PDB entry 7YOZ | electron microscopy, 4.30 A resolution (low resolution: residue-level contacts below are approximate; hydrogen-bond / salt-bridge calls are withheld) | chains A and B of the 10 polymer chains in the assembly

Chain A:
Molecule: Histone H3.1
From: Homo sapiens
Reference sequence: P68431 (H31_HUMAN); residues 1-135 here correspond to UniProt positions 2-136 (UniProt number = residue number + 1)
Chain sequence (139 residues; row label = number of the first residue in the row; numbers below 1 keep their minus sign (Gly-3 is residue -3)):
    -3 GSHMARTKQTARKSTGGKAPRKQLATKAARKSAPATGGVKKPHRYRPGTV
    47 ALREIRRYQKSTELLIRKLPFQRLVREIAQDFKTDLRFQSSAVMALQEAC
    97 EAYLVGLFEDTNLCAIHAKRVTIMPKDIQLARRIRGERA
Disordered / not traced: -3 to 58, 135
Sequence notes: expression tag (-3 to 0)
Curated features (UniProtKB/Swiss-Prot):
  - modified residue: Arg2 (Asymmetric dimethylarginine), Thr3 (Phosphothreonine), Lys4 (Allysine), Gln5 (5-glutamyl dopamine), Thr6 (Phosphothreonine), Arg8 (Citrulline), Lys9 (N6,N6,N6-trimethyllysine), Ser10 (ADP-ribosylserine), Thr11 (Phosphothreonine), Lys14 (N6-(2-hydroxyisobutyryl)lysine), Arg17 (Asymmetric dimethylarginine), Lys18 (N6-(2-hydroxyisobutyryl)lysine), Lys23 (N6-(2-hydroxyisobutyryl)lysine), Arg26 (Citrulline), Lys27 (N6,N6,N6-trimethyllysine), Ser28 (ADP-ribosylserine), Lys36 (N6,N6,N6-trimethyllysine), Lys37 (N6-methyllysine), Tyr41 (Phosphotyrosine), Lys56 (N6,N6,N6-trimethyllysine) and 8 more in UniProt
  - lipidation: Lys18 (N6-decanoyllysine)

Chain B:
Molecule: Histone H4
From: Homo sapiens
Reference sequence: P62805 (H4_HUMAN); residues 0-102 here correspond to UniProt positions 1-103 (UniProt number = residue number + 1)
Chain sequence (106 residues; row label = number of the first residue in the row; numbers below 1 keep their minus sign (Gly-3 is residue -3)):
    -3 GSHMSGRGKGGKGLGKGGAKRHRKVLRDNIQGITKPAIRRLARRGGVKRI
    47 SGLIYEETRGVLKVFLENVIRDAVTYTEHAKRKTVTAMDVVYALKRQGRT
    97 LYGFGG
Disordered / not traced: -3 to 22, 97-102
Sequence notes: expression tag (-3 to -1)
Curated features (UniProtKB/Swiss-Prot):
  - DNA-binding region: Lys16 to Lys20
  - modified residue: Ser1 (N-acetylserine), Arg3 (Asymmetric dimethylarginine), Lys5 (N6-(2-hydroxyisobutyryl)lysine), Lys8 (N6-(2-hydroxyisobutyryl)lysine), Lys12 (N6-(2-hydroxyisobutyryl)lysine), Lys16 (N6-(2-hydroxyisobutyryl)lysine), Lys20 (N6,N6,N6-trimethyllysine), Lys31 (N6-(2-hydroxyisobutyryl)lysine), Lys44 (N6-(2-hydroxyisobutyryl)lysine), Ser47 (Phosphoserine), Tyr51 (Phosphotyrosine), Lys59 (N6-(2-hydroxyisobutyryl)lysine), Lys77 (N6-(2-hydroxyisobutyryl)lysine), Lys79 (N6-(2-hydroxyisobutyryl)lysine), Thr80 (Phosphothreonine), Tyr88 (Phosphotyrosine), Lys91 (N6-(2-hydroxyisobutyryl)lysine)
  - cross-link (Glycyl lysine isopeptide (Lys-Gly)): Lys12 (interchain with G-Cter in SUMO2), Lys20 (interchain with G-Cter in SUMO2), Lys31 (interchain with G-Cter in SUMO2), Lys59 (interchain with G-Cter in SUMO2), Lys79 (interchain with G-Cter in SUMO2), Lys91 (interchain with G-Cter in SUMO2)

How chain A and chain B interact:
Pairs across the interface - 60 pairs, chain A then chain B:
  Leu61(A) - Ala33(B)
  Leu61(A) - Arg36(B)
  Leu61(A) - Leu37(B)
  Leu61(A) - Arg40(B)
  Ile62(A) - Ile29(B)
  Pro66(A) - Gly28(B)
  Leu70(A) - Asn25(B)
  Leu70(A) - Leu62(B)
  Val71(A) - Ile66(B)
  Glu73(A) - Asn25(B)
  Ile74(A) - Leu62(B)
  Ile74(A) - Ile66(B)
  Ala75(A) - Ile66(B)
  Phe78(A) - Glu63(B)
  Phe78(A) - Arg67(B)
  Lys79(A) - Glu74(B)
  Leu82(A) - Val70(B)
  Leu82(A) - Lys79(B)
  Arg83(A) - Lys79(B)
  Arg83(A) - Thr80(B)
  Arg83(A) - Val81(B)
  Phe84(A) - Ile66(B)
  Phe84(A) - Thr80(B)
  Phe84(A) - Val81(B)
  Gln85(A) - Val81(B)
  Gln85(A) - Thr82(B)
  Gln85(A) - Ala83(B)
  Ala88(A) - Val81(B)
  Ala88(A) - Thr82(B)
  Ala88(A) - Ala83(B)
  Ala88(A) - Val86(B)
  Leu92(A) - Val86(B)
  Ala95(A) - Leu90(B)
  Cys96(A) - Phe61(B)
  Glu97(A) - Leu37(B)
  Glu97(A) - Arg40(B)
  Tyr99(A) - Phe61(B)
  Leu100(A) - Leu58(B)
  Val101(A) - Leu37(B)
  Val101(A) - Arg40(B)
  Leu103(A) - Val57(B)
  Phe104(A) - Ile34(B)
  Phe104(A) - Thr54(B)
  Asn108(A) - Gly41(B)
  Asn108(A) - Gly42(B)
  Asn108(A) - Val43(B)
  Thr118(A) - Arg45(B)
  Thr118(A) - Ile46(B)
  Thr118(A) - Ser47(B)
  Ile119(A) - Val43(B)
  Ile119(A) - Arg45(B)
  Ile119(A) - Ile46(B)
  Ile119(A) - Ser47(B)
  Ile119(A) - Ile50(B)
  Met120(A) - Ile50(B)
  Pro121(A) - Ile50(B)
  Ile124(A) - Thr54(B)
  Gln125(A) - Glu53(B)
  Arg128(A) - Val57(B)
  Arg131(A) - Thr96(B)
Interface residues without a listed pair, chain A (36 interface residues in all): Ser87, Ala91, Glu105
Interface residues without a listed pair, chain B (37 interface residues in all): Ile26, Ala38, Lys59

Overview:
The interface between chain A and chain B involves 36 residues on one side and 37 on the other. From UniProt:
a DNA-binding region on chain B.
Chain A is Histone H3.1 and chain B is Histone H4, both from Homo sapiens; the structure, Cryo-EM structure of
human subnucleosome (intermediate form), was determined by electron microscopy, deposited together with 7X57
and 7X58.
